5GKE - chains A and B of the 4 polymer chains in the assembly; structure by X-ray diffraction, 2.40 A resolution.

[Chain A (and B)]
Protein: Endonuclease EndoMS
Source organism: Thermococcus kodakarensis KOD1
Notes: EC 3.1.-.-; chain B of this document is another copy of the same molecule, construct and numbering; everything in this record applies to it too
UniProtKB: Q5JER9 (NUCS_THEKO); residue numbers follow UniProt; this construct covers 1-252
Chain sequence (252 residues; numbered 1 to 252; the number before each row is that of its first residue):
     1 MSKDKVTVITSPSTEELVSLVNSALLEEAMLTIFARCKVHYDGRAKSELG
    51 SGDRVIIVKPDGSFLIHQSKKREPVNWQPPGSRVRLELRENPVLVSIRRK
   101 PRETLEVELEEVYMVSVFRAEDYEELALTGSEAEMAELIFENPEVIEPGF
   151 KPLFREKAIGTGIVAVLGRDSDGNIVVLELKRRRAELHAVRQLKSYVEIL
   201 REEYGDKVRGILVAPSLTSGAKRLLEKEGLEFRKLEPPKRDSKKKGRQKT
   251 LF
Not modelled in the structure: 1, 241-252
Differences from the reference sequence: engineered mutation Ala-165 (Asp in Q5JER9)
Metal / ion sites: Mg2+: Glu-179, Gln-192 (shared with 1 residue of chain C; 1 residue of chain D)

[How chain A and chain B interact]
Contacting residue pairs (139; chain A residue first):
  Lys-5(A) with Asp-53(B), salt bridge; Tyr-113(B)
  Val-6(A) with Phe-34(B), hydrophobic; Tyr-113(B), hydrophobic
  Val-8(A) with Val-8(B), hydrophobic; Thr-10(B)
  Thr-10(A) with Val-8(B)
  Met-30(A) with Val-55(B), hydrophobic; Gln-68(B); Ser-69(B)
  Thr-32(A) with Phe-34(B)
  Phe-34(A) with Thr-32(B); Ser-116(B); Phe-118(B), hydrophobic
  Asp-42(A) with Lys-239(B), salt bridge
  Gly-43(A) with Lys-239(B), hydrogen bond (backbone-side chain)
  Arg-44(A) with Arg-182(B), hydrogen bond (backbone-side chain)
  Ala-45(A) with Thr-129(B); Arg-182(B); Lys-239(B)
  Lys-46(A) with Leu-128(B); Thr-129(B), hydrogen bond (backbone-backbone)
  Ser-47(A) with Leu-126(B); Ala-127(B); Leu-128(B)
  Glu-48(A) with Leu-126(B); Ala-127(B), hydrogen bond (backbone-backbone)
  Leu-49(A) with Glu-125(B); Leu-126(B)
  Gly-50(A) with Glu-124(B)
  Gly-52(A) with Glu-121(B); Asp-122(B)
  Asp-53(A) with Lys-5(B), salt bridge; Phe-118(B); Ala-120(B); Glu-121(B), hydrogen bond (side chain-backbone); Asp-122(B)
  Arg-54(A) with Phe-118(B); Asp-122(B), salt bridge; Glu-124(B)
  Val-55(A) with Met-30(B), hydrophobic; Phe-118(B), hydrophobic
  Lys-59(A) with His-67(B), hydrogen bond; Gln-68(B), hydrogen bond (side chain-backbone); Ser-69(B); Lys-70(B), hydrogen bond (side chain-backbone); Lys-71(B), hydrogen bond (side chain-backbone)
  Pro-60(A) with Ser-69(B)
  Asp-61(A) with Lys-70(B); Lys-71(B), hydrogen bond (side chain-backbone)
  Ser-63(A) with Lys-71(B), hydrogen bond (side chain-backbone); Arg-72(B)
  Leu-65(A) with His-67(B); Arg-72(B)
  His-67(A) with Lys-59(B), hydrogen bond; Leu-65(B)
  Gln-68(A) with Met-30(B); Lys-59(B), hydrogen bond (backbone-side chain); Asp-122(B), hydrogen bond; Glu-124(B), hydrogen bond (side chain-backbone)
  Ser-69(A) with Met-30(B); Lys-59(B); Pro-60(B)
  Lys-70(A) with Lys-59(B), hydrogen bond (backbone-side chain); Asp-61(B)
  Lys-71(A) with Lys-59(B), hydrogen bond (backbone-side chain); Asp-61(B), hydrogen bond (backbone-side chain); Ser-63(B), hydrogen bond (backbone-side chain); Pro-80(B)
  Arg-72(A) with Ser-63(B); Leu-65(B); Glu-73(B), salt bridge; Pro-74(B); Trp-77(B); Pro-80(B)
  Glu-73(A) with Arg-72(B), salt bridge
  Pro-74(A) with Arg-72(B)
  Val-75(A) with Leu-126(B), hydrophobic
  Asn-76(A) with Leu-126(B)
  Trp-77(A) with Arg-72(B)
  Pro-80(A) with Lys-71(B)
  Tyr-113(A) with Lys-5(B); Val-6(B), hydrophobic; Phe-118(B), hydrophobic
  Ser-116(A) with Phe-34(B)
  Phe-118(A) with Phe-34(B), hydrophobic; Asp-53(B); Arg-54(B); Val-55(B), hydrophobic; Tyr-113(B), hydrophobic
  Ala-120(A) with Asp-53(B)
  Glu-121(A) with Gly-52(B); Asp-53(B), hydrogen bond (backbone-side chain)
  Asp-122(A) with Gly-52(B); Asp-53(B); Arg-54(B), salt bridge; Gln-68(B), hydrogen bond
  Glu-124(A) with Leu-49(B); Gly-50(B); Ser-51(B); Arg-54(B); Gln-68(B), hydrogen bond (backbone-side chain)
  Glu-125(A) with Leu-49(B)
  Leu-126(A) with Ser-47(B); Glu-48(B); Leu-49(B); Val-75(B), hydrophobic; Asn-76(B)
  Ala-127(A) with Ser-47(B); Glu-48(B), hydrogen bond (backbone-backbone)
  Leu-128(A) with Lys-46(B); Ser-47(B)
  Thr-129(A) with Ala-45(B); Lys-46(B), hydrogen bond (backbone-backbone)
  Gly-160(A) with Arg-223(B), hydrogen bond (backbone-side chain)
  Thr-161(A) with Leu-187(B); Arg-223(B), hydrogen bond
  Gly-162(A) with Leu-187(B)
  Arg-182(A) with Arg-44(B), hydrogen bond (side chain-backbone); Ala-45(B)
  Leu-187(A) with Thr-161(B); Gly-162(B)
  Arg-191(A) with Arg-191(B); Ser-195(B), hydrogen bond; Tyr-196(B)
  Gln-192(A) with Arg-191(B)
  Lys-194(A) with Lys-194(B); Glu-198(B), salt bridge
  Ser-195(A) with Arg-191(B), hydrogen bond
  Tyr-196(A) with Arg-191(B)
  Glu-198(A) with Lys-194(B), salt bridge
  Glu-202(A) with Lys-227(B), salt bridge
  Arg-223(A) with Gly-160(B); Thr-161(B), hydrogen bond
  Lys-227(A) with Glu-202(B)
  Lys-239(A) with Asp-42(B), salt bridge; Gly-43(B), hydrogen bond (side chain-backbone); Ala-45(B)
  Arg-240(A) with Lys-46(B), hydrogen bond (backbone-side chain)
Also at the interface, not in a pair above, chain A (75 interface residues in all): Ala-35, Ser-51, Ile-57, Gln-78, Pro-79, Met-114, Arg-119, Gly-130, Ile-199, Leu-224
Also at the interface, not in a pair above, chain B (72 interface residues in all): Ala-35, Ile-57, Gln-78, Met-114, Arg-119, Gly-130, Gln-192, Leu-224

[Summary]
75 residues of chain A and 72 residues of chain B are in contact, with 32 hydrogen bonds and 11 salt bridges.
Polar contacts include Lys-5(A)/Asp-53(B), Asp-42(A)/Lys-239(B) and Arg-54(A)/Asp-122(B). Glu-179(A) and
Gln-192(A) form the Mg2+ site.
Chain A and chain B are both Endonuclease EndoMS (Thermococcus kodakarensis KOD1); the structure, Structure of
EndoMS-dsDNA1 complex, was determined by X-ray diffraction (same publication as 5GKF, 5GKG, 5GKH, 5GKI and
5GKJ).
